PDB entry 2P5V | X-ray diffraction, 1.99 A resolution | chains A and B of the 8 polymer chains in the assembly

[Chain A (and B)]
Name: Transcriptional regulator, LRP/AsnC family
From: Neisseria meningitidis
Notes: chain B of this document is another copy of the same molecule, construct and numbering; everything in this record applies to it too
Reference sequence: Q9K0L9 (Q9K0L9_NEIMB); residues 1-160 here correspond to UniProt positions 28-187 (UniProt number = residue number + 27)
Chain sequence (162 residues; each row starts with the number of its first residue; numbers below 1 keep their minus sign (Gly-1 is residue -1)):
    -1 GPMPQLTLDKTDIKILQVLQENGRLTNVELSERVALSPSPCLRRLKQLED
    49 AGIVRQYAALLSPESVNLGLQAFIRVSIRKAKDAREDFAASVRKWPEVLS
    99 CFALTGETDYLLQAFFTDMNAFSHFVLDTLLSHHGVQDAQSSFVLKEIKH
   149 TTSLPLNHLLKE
Disordered / not traced: -1 to 2, 159-160
Modified positions: Mse1 (selenomethionine); Mse117 (selenomethionine; parent Met)
Construct notes: cloning artifact (-1 to 0); modified residue (1, 117)
Ion coordination: Ca2+ site 1: Glu105, Asp107 (shared with 1 residue of chain G); Ca2+ site 2: Asp136 (shared with 2 residues of chain C)

[Interface between chain A and chain B]
Residue-residue contacts - 173 pairs, chain A then chain B:
  Leu14(A) - Leu59(B)  hydrophobic
  Leu17(A) - Arg22(B)
  Leu17(A) - Ala56(B)
  Leu17(A) - Ala57(B)  hydrogen bond (backbone-backbone)
  Gln18(A) - Gln54(B)
  Gln18(A) - Ala56(B)
  Gln18(A) - Ala57(B)
  Gln18(A) - Leu59(B)
  Glu19(A) - Gln54(B)
  Glu19(A) - Tyr55(B)
  Asn20(A) - Tyr55(B)
  Gly21(A) - Arg22(B)  hydrogen bond (backbone-side chain)
  Gly21(A) - Tyr55(B)  hydrogen bond (backbone-backbone)
  Gly21(A) - Ala56(B)
  Gly21(A) - Ala57(B)
  Arg22(A) - Leu17(B)
  Arg22(A) - Gly21(B)  hydrogen bond (side chain-backbone)
  Arg22(A) - Arg22(B)
  Arg22(A) - Leu23(B)  hydrogen bond (side chain-backbone)
  Arg22(A) - Tyr55(B)
  Leu23(A) - Arg22(B)  hydrogen bond (backbone-side chain)
  Leu43(A) - Arg22(B)
  Gly50(A) - Ser60(B)
  Ile51(A) - Leu59(B)
  Ile51(A) - Ser60(B)  hydrogen bond (backbone-backbone)
  Ile51(A) - Ser63(B)
  Val52(A) - Leu58(B)
  Val52(A) - Leu59(B)  hydrophobic
  Arg53(A) - Leu58(B)  hydrogen bond (backbone-backbone)
  Arg53(A) - Leu59(B)  hydrogen bond (side chain-backbone)
  Arg53(A) - His148(B)
  Gln54(A) - Gln18(B)  hydrogen bond (side chain-backbone)
  Gln54(A) - Glu19(B)  hydrogen bond (side chain-backbone)
  Gln54(A) - Ala56(B)
  Gln54(A) - Ala57(B)
  Gln54(A) - Leu58(B)  hydrogen bond (backbone-backbone)
  Tyr55(A) - Glu19(B)
  Tyr55(A) - Asn20(B)
  Tyr55(A) - Gly21(B)  hydrogen bond (backbone-backbone)
  Tyr55(A) - Arg22(B)
  Tyr55(A) - Ala56(B)
  Tyr55(A) - Ala57(B)  hydrophobic
  Ala56(A) - Leu17(B)
  Ala56(A) - Gln18(B)
  Ala56(A) - Gly21(B)
  Ala56(A) - Gln54(B)
  Ala56(A) - Tyr55(B)
  Ala56(A) - Ala56(B)  hydrogen bond (backbone-backbone)
  Ala56(A) - Thr150(B)
  Ala57(A) - Leu17(B)  hydrogen bond (backbone-backbone)
  Ala57(A) - Gln18(B)
  Ala57(A) - Gly21(B)
  Ala57(A) - Gln54(B)
  Ala57(A) - Tyr55(B)  hydrophobic
  Leu58(A) - Val52(B)
  Leu58(A) - Arg53(B)  hydrogen bond (backbone-backbone)
  Leu58(A) - Gln54(B)  hydrogen bond (backbone-backbone)
  Leu58(A) - Thr150(B)
  Leu59(A) - Gln18(B)
  Leu59(A) - Ile51(B)
  Leu59(A) - Val52(B)  hydrophobic
  Leu59(A) - Arg53(B)  hydrogen bond (backbone-side chain)
  Leu59(A) - Leu152(B)
  Ser60(A) - Gly50(B)
  Ser60(A) - Ile51(B)  hydrogen bond (backbone-backbone)
  Pro61(A) - Leu152(B)  hydrophobic
  Ser63(A) - Ile51(B)
  Val64(A) - Ile51(B)  hydrophobic
  Val64(A) - His156(B)  hydrogen bond (backbone-side chain)
  Val64(A) - Leu157(B)
  Leu66(A) - Leu152(B)  hydrophobic
  Leu66(A) - Pro153(B)
  Leu66(A) - His156(B)
  Gln69(A) - Phe100(B)
  Phe71(A) - Phe100(B)  hydrophobic
  Phe71(A) - Leu102(B)  hydrophobic
  Phe71(A) - Leu109(B)  hydrophobic
  Arg73(A) - Arg73(B)
  Arg73(A) - Glu105(B)  salt bridge
  Arg73(A) - Thr106(B)
  Ala87(A) - Ile146(B)  hydrophobic
  Val90(A) - Lys147(B)  hydrogen bond (backbone-side chain)
  Arg91(A) - Ile146(B)
  Arg91(A) - Lys147(B)
  Trp93(A) - Lys147(B)  hydrogen bond (backbone-side chain)
  Pro94(A) - Pro153(B)
  Glu95(A) - Pro153(B)
  Val96(A) - Lys147(B)  hydrogen bond (backbone-side chain)
  Leu97(A) - Lys147(B)
  Leu97(A) - His148(B)
  Leu97(A) - Thr149(B)  hydrogen bond (backbone-backbone)
  Leu97(A) - Ser151(B)
  Leu97(A) - Leu152(B)  hydrophobic
  Leu97(A) - Pro153(B)
  Ser98(A) - Lys147(B)
  Ser98(A) - His148(B)  hydrogen bond
  Cys99(A) - Glu145(B)
  Cys99(A) - Ile146(B)  hydrogen bond (backbone-backbone)
  Cys99(A) - Lys147(B)  hydrogen bond (backbone-backbone)
  Phe100(A) - Gln69(B)
  Phe100(A) - Phe71(B)  hydrophobic
  Phe100(A) - Val142(B)  hydrophobic
  Phe100(A) - Lys144(B)
  Phe100(A) - Glu145(B)
  Ala101(A) - Val142(B)
  Ala101(A) - Leu143(B)  hydrogen bond (backbone-backbone)
  Ala101(A) - Lys144(B)  hydrogen bond (backbone-backbone)
  Leu102(A) - Phe71(B)  hydrophobic
  Leu102(A) - Phe141(B)
  Leu102(A) - Val142(B)  hydrophobic
  Leu102(A) - Leu143(B)
  Thr103(A) - Ser140(B)
  Thr103(A) - Phe141(B)  hydrogen bond (side chain-backbone)
  Thr103(A) - Leu143(B)
  Gly104(A) - Ser140(B)
  Thr106(A) - Arg73(B)
  Tyr108(A) - Ile146(B)  hydrophobic
  Leu109(A) - Phe71(B)  hydrophobic
  Gln111(A) - Gln111(B)
  Phe113(A) - Leu152(B)  hydrophobic
  Thr115(A) - His156(B)
  Ser140(A) - Leu102(B)
  Ser140(A) - Thr103(B)  hydrogen bond
  Ser140(A) - Gly104(B)  hydrogen bond (side chain-backbone)
  Phe141(A) - Leu102(B)
  Phe141(A) - Thr103(B)  hydrogen bond (backbone-side chain)
  Val142(A) - Phe100(B)  hydrophobic
  Val142(A) - Ala101(B)
  Val142(A) - Leu102(B)  hydrophobic
  Leu143(A) - Ala101(B)  hydrogen bond (backbone-backbone)
  Leu143(A) - Leu102(B)
  Leu143(A) - Thr103(B)
  Lys144(A) - Glu84(B)  salt bridge
  Lys144(A) - Phe100(B)
  Lys144(A) - Ala101(B)  hydrogen bond (backbone-backbone)
  Glu145(A) - Cys99(B)
  Glu145(A) - Phe100(B)
  Ile146(A) - Ala87(B)  hydrophobic
  Ile146(A) - Arg91(B)  hydrogen bond (backbone-side chain)
  Ile146(A) - Cys99(B)  hydrogen bond (backbone-backbone)
  Ile146(A) - Ala101(B)
  Ile146(A) - Tyr108(B)  hydrophobic
  Lys147(A) - Val90(B)  hydrogen bond (side chain-backbone)
  Lys147(A) - Arg91(B)
  Lys147(A) - Trp93(B)  hydrogen bond (side chain-backbone)
  Lys147(A) - Val96(B)  hydrogen bond (side chain-backbone)
  Lys147(A) - Leu97(B)
  Lys147(A) - Ser98(B)
  Lys147(A) - Cys99(B)  hydrogen bond (backbone-backbone)
  His148(A) - Arg53(B)
  His148(A) - Leu97(B)
  His148(A) - Ser98(B)
  Thr149(A) - Leu97(B)  hydrogen bond (backbone-backbone)
  Thr150(A) - Ala56(B)
  Thr150(A) - Leu58(B)
  Thr150(A) - Leu97(B)
  Thr150(A) - Thr150(B)
  Ser151(A) - Leu97(B)
  Leu152(A) - Leu59(B)
  Leu152(A) - Pro61(B)
  Leu152(A) - Leu66(B)  hydrophobic
  Leu152(A) - Leu97(B)  hydrophobic
  Leu152(A) - Phe113(B)  hydrophobic
  Pro153(A) - Leu66(B)
  Pro153(A) - Pro94(B)
  Pro153(A) - Glu95(B)
  Pro153(A) - Leu97(B)
  Leu154(A) - Val64(B)  hydrophobic
  His156(A) - Val64(B)  hydrogen bond (side chain-backbone)
  His156(A) - Asn65(B)
  His156(A) - Leu66(B)
  His156(A) - Thr115(B)
  Leu157(A) - Val64(B)
Also at the interface, not in a pair above, chain A (70 interface residues in all): Thr24, Asn25, Asn65, Lys92, Glu105
Also at the interface, not in a pair above, chain B (68 interface residues in all): Leu14, Leu43, Leu154

[Summary]
70 residues of chain A face 68 of chain B across their interface; the contacts include 43 hydrogen bonds and 2
salt bridges. Polar contacts include Arg73(A)-Glu105(B), Lys144(A)-Glu84(B) and Gly21(A)-Arg22(B). The Ca2+
site 1 is built by Glu105(A) and Asp107(A).
Chain A and chain B are both Transcriptional regulator, LRP/AsnC family (Neisseria meningitidis); the
structure, Crystal Structure of Transcriptional Regulator NMB0573 from Neisseria Meningitidis, was determined
by X-ray diffraction, deposited together with 2P6S and 2P6T.
